Entry 1BDQ (X-ray diffraction, 2.50 A resolution); this record covers chains A and B.

[Chain A (and B)]
Molecule: HIV-1 protease
Organism: Human immunodeficiency virus 1
Notes: EC 3.4.23.16; chain B of this document is another copy of the same molecule, construct and numbering; everything in this record applies to it too
UniProt: P04587 (POL_HV1B5); residues 1-99 here correspond to UniProt positions 69-167 (UniProt number = residue number + 68)
Amino-acid sequence (99 residues; numbered 1 to 99; the number before each row is that of its first residue):
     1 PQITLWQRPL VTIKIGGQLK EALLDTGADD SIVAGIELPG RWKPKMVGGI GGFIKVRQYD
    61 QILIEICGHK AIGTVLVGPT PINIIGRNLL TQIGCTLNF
Differences from the reference sequence: engineered mutation S31 (Thr99 in P04587), I32 (Val100 in P04587), V33 (Leu101 in P04587), A34 (Glu102 in P04587), G35 (Glu103 in P04587), I36 (Met104 in P04587), E37 (Ser105 in P04587), V47 (Ile115 in P04587), I82 (Val150 in P04587)

[Interface between chain A and chain B]
Residue-residue contacts - 88 pairs, chain A then chain B:
  P1(A) - L97(B)
  P1(A) - N98(B)
  P1(A) - F99(B)  hydrogen bond (backbone-backbone)
  Q2(A) - T96(B)
  Q2(A) - L97(B)
  Q2(A) - N98(B)
  I3(A) - T96(B)
  I3(A) - L97(B)  hydrogen bond (backbone-backbone)
  I3(A) - F99(B)  hydrophobic
  T4(A) - T96(B)
  L5(A) - T26(B)
  L5(A) - R87(B)  hydrogen bond (backbone-side chain)
  L5(A) - L90(B)  hydrophobic
  L5(A) - T91(B)
  L5(A) - C95(B)
  W6(A) - R87(B)  hydrogen bond (backbone-side chain)
  W6(A) - T91(B)
  Q7(A) - R87(B)
  R8(A) - D29(B)  salt bridge
  R8(A) - R87(B)
  L23(A) - G27(B)
  L24(A) - T26(B)  hydrogen bond (backbone-side chain)
  L24(A) - L97(B)  hydrophobic
  D25(A) - D25(B)
  D25(A) - T26(B)
  D25(A) - G27(B)
  T26(A) - L5(B)
  T26(A) - P9(B)
  T26(A) - L24(B)  hydrogen bond (side chain-backbone)
  T26(A) - D25(B)
  T26(A) - T26(B)  hydrogen bond (backbone-side chain)
  T26(A) - L97(B)
  G27(A) - L23(B)
  G27(A) - D25(B)
  D29(A) - R8(B)  salt bridge
  G49(A) - I50(B)
  I50(A) - I50(B)
  I50(A) - I54(B)  hydrophobic
  I50(A) - T80(B)
  I50(A) - P81(B)
  I50(A) - I84(B)  hydrophobic
  G51(A) - G51(B)
  G52(A) - G51(B)
  F53(A) - G51(B)
  I54(A) - I50(B)  hydrophobic
  I54(A) - G51(B)
  H69(A) - F99(B)
  T80(A) - I50(B)
  P81(A) - G49(B)
  P81(A) - I50(B)
  R87(A) - L5(B)  hydrogen bond (side chain-backbone)
  R87(A) - W6(B)  hydrogen bond (side chain-backbone)
  R87(A) - Q7(B)
  R87(A) - R8(B)
  R87(A) - P9(B)
  L90(A) - L5(B)  hydrophobic
  T91(A) - L5(B)
  T91(A) - W6(B)
  G94(A) - N98(B)
  C95(A) - L5(B)
  C95(A) - L97(B)  hydrophobic
  C95(A) - N98(B)
  C95(A) - F99(B)  hydrophobic
  T96(A) - Q2(B)  hydrogen bond
  T96(A) - I3(B)
  T96(A) - T4(B)
  T96(A) - L97(B)
  T96(A) - N98(B)  hydrogen bond (backbone-backbone)
  L97(A) - P1(B)
  L97(A) - Q2(B)
  L97(A) - I3(B)  hydrogen bond (backbone-backbone)
  L97(A) - P9(B)  hydrophobic
  L97(A) - L24(B)  hydrophobic
  L97(A) - C95(B)  hydrophobic
  L97(A) - T96(B)
  N98(A) - P1(B)
  N98(A) - Q2(B)
  N98(A) - G94(B)
  N98(A) - C95(B)
  N98(A) - T96(B)  hydrogen bond (backbone-backbone)
  N98(A) - N98(B)  hydrogen bond
  F99(A) - P1(B)  hydrogen bond (backbone-backbone)
  F99(A) - I3(B)  hydrophobic
  F99(A) - L24(B)  hydrophobic
  F99(A) - H69(B)
  F99(A) - I93(B)
  F99(A) - G94(B)
  F99(A) - C95(B)  hydrophobic
Other interface residues (no listed pair), chain A (37 interface residues in all): P9, G48, C67, I84, I93
Other interface residues (no listed pair), chain B (36 interface residues in all): V11, C67, P79

[Summary]
37 residues of chain A face 36 of chain B across their interface; the contacts include 15 hydrogen bonds and 2
salt bridges. Among the polar pairs are R8(A)-D29(B), L5(A)-R87(B) and W6(A)-R87(B).
Both chains are HIV-1 protease (Human immunodeficiency virus 1). Entry 1BDQ (HIV-1 (2:31-37, 47, 82) protease
complexed with inhibitor SB203386) was determined by X-ray diffraction (same publication as 1BDR and 1BDL).
